3J6N - chain K; structure by electron microscopy, 9.00 A resolution (very low resolution: no residue pairs are listed; an interface is given only as per-side residue counts).

Chain K:
Protein: Coxsackie and adenovirus receptor
Source organism: Homo sapiens
Chain sequence (214 residues; row label = number of the first residue in the row):
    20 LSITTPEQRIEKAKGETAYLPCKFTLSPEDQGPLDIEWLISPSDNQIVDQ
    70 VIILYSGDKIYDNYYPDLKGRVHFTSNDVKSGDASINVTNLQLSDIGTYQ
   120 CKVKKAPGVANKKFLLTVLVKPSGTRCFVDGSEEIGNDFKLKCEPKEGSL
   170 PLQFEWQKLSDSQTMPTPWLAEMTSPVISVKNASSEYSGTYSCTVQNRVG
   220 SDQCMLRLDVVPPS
Unresolved in the structure: 20-24
Disulfide bonds: C41-C120, C146-C223, C162-C212

Summary:
Chain K is Coxsackie and adenovirus receptor (Homo sapiens); the structure, Kinetic and Structural Analysis of
Coxsackievirus B3 Receptor Interactions and Formation of the A-particle, was determined by electron microscopy
together with 3J6L, 3J6M and 3J6O from the same study.
